8IX9 - chain B; structure by X-ray diffraction, 2.20 A resolution.

[Chain B]
Molecule: 2-dehydropantoate 2-reductase
Organism: Pseudomonas aeruginosa
Reference sequence: A0A8G2Q7Q1 (A0A8G2Q7Q1_PSEAI); residues 1-315 here = UniProt positions 1-315
Chain sequence (315 residues; numbered 1 to 315; the number before each row is that of its first residue):
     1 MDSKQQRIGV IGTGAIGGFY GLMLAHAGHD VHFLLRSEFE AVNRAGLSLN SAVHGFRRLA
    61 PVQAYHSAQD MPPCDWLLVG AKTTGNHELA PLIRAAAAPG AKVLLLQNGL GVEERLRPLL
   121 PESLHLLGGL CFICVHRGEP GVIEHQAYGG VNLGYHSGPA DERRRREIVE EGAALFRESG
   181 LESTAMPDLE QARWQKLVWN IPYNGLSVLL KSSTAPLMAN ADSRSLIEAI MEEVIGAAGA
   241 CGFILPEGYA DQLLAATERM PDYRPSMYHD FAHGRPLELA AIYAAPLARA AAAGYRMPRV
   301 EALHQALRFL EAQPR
Unresolved in the structure: 1-4, 315
Ligand contacts: NADPH (NDP; NADPH dihydro-nicotinamide-adenine-dinucleotide phosphate): Gly12, Thr13, Gly14, Ala15, Ile16, Leu34, Leu35, Arg36, Ser37, Glu38, Gly80, Ala81, Lys82, Thr83, Leu89, Leu92, Leu106, Gln107, Asn108, Cys131, Phe132, Ile133, Val135, Arg137, Lys196, Asn200, Tyr263, Ser266, Arg275, Glu278
Reported in the primary citation:
  - binding site for NADPH: Gly14, Ala15, Ile16, Leu34, Arg36, Gly80, Lys82, Leu92, Asn108, Ile133, Arg137, Lys196, Asn200, Ser266, Glu278
  - catalytic residues: Lys196 (proposed by the authors, not directly observed)

[In short]
Bound to chain B: NADPH. The paper reports the catalytic residue Lys196; a binding site for NADPH at Gly14,
Ala15 and Ile16 among others.
Chain B is 2-dehydropantoate 2-reductase (Pseudomonas aeruginosa); the structure, Pseudomoans Aerugiona
Wildtype Ketopantoate Reductase with NADPH, was determined by X-ray diffraction together with 8IWG, 8IXH and
8IXM from the same study.
